Entry 6C0W (electron microscopy, 4.00 A resolution); this record covers chains A and J of the 11 polymer chains in the assembly.

Chain A:
Protein: Histone H3-like centromeric protein A
From: Homo sapiens
UniProtKB: P49450 (CENPA_HUMAN); residue numbers follow UniProt; this construct covers 1-140
Sequence (140 residues; row label = number of the first residue in the row):
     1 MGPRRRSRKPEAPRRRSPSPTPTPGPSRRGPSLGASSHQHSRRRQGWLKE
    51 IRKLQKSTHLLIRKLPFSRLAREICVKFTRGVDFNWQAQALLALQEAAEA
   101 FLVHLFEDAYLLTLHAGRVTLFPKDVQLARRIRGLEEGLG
Unresolved in the structure: 1-45, 135-140
Swiss-Prot annotation at these positions:
  - region: Gln39 to Leu54 (Important for flexibility of DNA ends that protrude from nucleosomes)
  - modified residue: Gly2 (N,N,N-trimethylglycine), Ser7 (Phosphoserine), Ser17 (Phosphoserine), Ser19 (Phosphoserine), Ser27 (Phosphoserine), Ser68 (Phosphoserine)
  - mutagenesis: Ser7 (S7A: Induces a delay at the terminal stage of cytokinesis and chromosome misalignment during mitosis due to a defect in kinetochore attachment to microtubules), Ser17 (S17A: Impaired mitotic chromosome congression and chromosome segregation; when associated with A-19), Ser19 (S19A: Impaired mitotic chromosome congression and chromosome segregation; when associated with A-17), Ser68 (S68A: No effect on interaction with HJURP. Impairs localization at centromeres; S68E/Q: Impairs interaction with HJURP, association with chromatin and localization at centromeres), Arg80 to Gly81 (Impairs retention at centromeres, but not targeting to centromeres), His104 (H104G: Reduces location at centromeres. Abolishes location at centromeres; when associated with C-112), Leu112 (L112C: No effect on location at centromeres. Abolishes location at centromeres; when associated with G-104)
From the paper describing this entry:
  - mutagenesis - R80A/G81A: decreased binding to CENP-N

Chain J:
Molecule: 147 mer DNA
Sequence (147 nucleotides; each row starts with the number of its first residue; numbers below 1 keep their minus sign (DA-73 is residue -73)):
   -73 ATCGGATGTATATATCTGACACGTGCCTGGAGACTAGGGAGTAATCCCCT
   -23 TGGCGGTTAAAACGCGGGGGACAGCGCGTACGTGCGTTTAAGCGGTGCTA
    27 GAGCTGTCTACGACCAATTGAGCGGCCTCGGCACCGGATTCTCAGAT
Unresolved in the structure: -73 to -70, 70-73

How chain A and chain J interact:
Pairs across the interface - 10 pairs, chain A then chain J:
  Gly46(A) - DT9(J)  phosphate contact
  Trp47(A) - DT9(J)  phosphate contact
  Lys49(A) - DT-65(J)  phosphate contact
  Arg63(A) - DA17(J)  phosphate contact
  Arg63(A) - DG18(J)  phosphate contact
  Lys64(A) - DG18(J)  hydrogen bond to the phosphate
  Leu65(A) - DG18(J)  phosphate contact
  Pro66(A) - DA17(J)  phosphate contact
  Arg69(A) - DA17(J)  salt bridge to the phosphate
  Asn85(A) - DG27(J)  sugar contact
Interface residues without a listed pair, chain J (6 interface residues in all): DG-66

Overview:
9 residues of chain A face 6 of chain J across their interface; the contacts include 1 hydrogen bond and 1
salt bridge. Polar pairs include Lys64(A)-DG18(J) and Arg69(A)-DA17(J). From UniProt: 8 mutagenesis sites on
chain A. The paper reports that R80A/G81A of chain A reduce binding to CENP-N.
Here chain A is Histone H3-like centromeric protein A (Homo sapiens) and chain J is 147 mer DNA. Entry 6C0W
(Cryo-EM structure of human kinetochore protein CENP-N with the centromeric nucleosome containing CENP-A) was
determined by electron microscopy, deposited together with 6EQT.
